6NK7 - chains E and I of the 17 polymer chains in the assembly; structure by electron microscopy, 4.99 A resolution (low resolution: residue-level contacts below are approximate; hydrogen-bond / salt-bridge calls are withheld).

[Chain E]
Molecule: E2 glycoprotein
Organism: Chikungunya virus
Notes: EC 3.4.21.90
UniProtKB: Q88628 (Q88628_CHIKV); residues 5-423 here correspond to UniProt positions 330-748 (UniProt number = residue number + 325)
Sequence (419 residues; numbered 5 to 423; the number before each row is that of its first residue):
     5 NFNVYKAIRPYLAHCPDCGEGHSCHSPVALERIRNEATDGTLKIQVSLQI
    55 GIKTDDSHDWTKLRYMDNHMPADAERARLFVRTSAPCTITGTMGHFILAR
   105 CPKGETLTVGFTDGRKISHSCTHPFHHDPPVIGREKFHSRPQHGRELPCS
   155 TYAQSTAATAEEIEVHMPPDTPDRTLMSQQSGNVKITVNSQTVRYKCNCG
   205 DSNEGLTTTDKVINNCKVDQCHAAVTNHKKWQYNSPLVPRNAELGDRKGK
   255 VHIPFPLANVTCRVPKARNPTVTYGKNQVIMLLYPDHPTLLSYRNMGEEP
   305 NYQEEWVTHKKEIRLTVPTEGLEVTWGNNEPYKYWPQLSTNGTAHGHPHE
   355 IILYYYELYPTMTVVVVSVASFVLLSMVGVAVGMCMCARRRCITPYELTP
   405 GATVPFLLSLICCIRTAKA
Disulfide bonds: Cys-22/Cys-28, Cys-91/Cys-105

[Chain I]
Molecule: Capsid protein
Organism: Chikungunya virus
Notes: EC 3.4.21.90
UniProtKB: Q88628 (Q88628_CHIKV); numbering as in UniProt (aligned over 111-261)
Sequence (151 residues; numbered 111 to 261; the number before each row is that of its first residue):
   111 NDCIFEVKHEGKVTGYACLVGDKVMKPAHVKGTIDNADLAKLAFKRSSKY
   161 DLECAQIPVHMKSDASKFTHEKPEGYYNWHHGAVQYSGGRFTIPTGAGKP
   211 GDSGRPIFDNKGRVVAIVLGGANEGARTALSVVTWNKDIVTKITPEGAEE
   261 W

[Chain E / chain I interface]
Residue-residue contacts - 29 pairs, chain E then chain I:
  Arg-394(E) / Lys-155(I)
  Ile-397(E) / Cys-164(I)
  Glu-401(E) / Lys-133(I)
  Glu-401(E) / Tyr-160(I)
  Glu-401(E) / Cys-164(I)
  Glu-401(E) / Val-250(I)
  Leu-402(E) / Lys-133(I)
  Leu-402(E) / Val-134(I)
  Leu-402(E) / Met-135(I)
  Leu-402(E) / Lys-136(I)
  Leu-402(E) / Leu-162(I)
  Leu-402(E) / Glu-163(I)
  Leu-402(E) / Cys-164(I)
  Leu-402(E) / Ala-165(I)
  Thr-403(E) / Asp-132(I)
  Thr-403(E) / Asp-248(I)
  Thr-403(E) / Val-250(I)
  Pro-404(E) / Gly-131(I)
  Pro-404(E) / Asp-132(I)
  Pro-404(E) / Phe-178(I)
  Pro-404(E) / Trp-245(I)
  Pro-404(E) / Asp-248(I)
  Pro-404(E) / Val-250(I)
  Gly-405(E) / Asp-132(I)
  Gly-405(E) / Phe-178(I)
  Gly-405(E) / Asp-248(I)
  Ala-406(E) / Asp-132(I)
  Ala-406(E) / Asp-248(I)
  Thr-407(E) / Asp-248(I)
Also at the interface, not in a pair above, chain E (10 interface residues in all): Thr-398
Also at the interface, not in a pair above, chain I (17 interface residues in all): Val-130

[Summary]
10 residues of chain E face 17 of chain I across their interface.
Here chain E is E2 glycoprotein and chain I is Capsid protein, both from Chikungunya virus. Entry 6NK7
(Electron Cryo-Microscopy of Chikungunya in Complex with Mouse Mxra8 Receptor) was determined by electron
microscopy, deposited together with 6NK3, 6NK5 and 6NK6.
